6SHB - chains C and U of the 39 polymer chains in the assembly; structure by electron microscopy, 3.07 A resolution.

== Chain C ==
Name: CRISPR-associated protein, Cmr5 family
Organism: Sulfolobus islandicus REY15A
UniProtKB: F0NDX5 (F0NDX5_SULIR); numbering as in UniProt (aligned over 1-155)
Amino-acid sequence (155 residues; numbered 1 to 155; the number before each row is that of its first residue):
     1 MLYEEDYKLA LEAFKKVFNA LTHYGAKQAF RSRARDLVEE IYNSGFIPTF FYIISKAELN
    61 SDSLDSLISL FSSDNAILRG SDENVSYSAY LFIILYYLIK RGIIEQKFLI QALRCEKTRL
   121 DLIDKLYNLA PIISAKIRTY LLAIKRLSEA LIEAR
Unresolved in the structure: 1

== Chain U ==
Molecule: Cognate target RNA
Sequence (46 nucleotides; each row starts with the number of its first residue):
     1 UGUUAAGUCU GGUUUCCCUC CAGGGUAUCU AAGCUUUGAA AAAAAA
Unresolved in the structure: 1, 45-46

== How chain C and chain U interact ==
Contacting residue pairs (17; chain C residue first):
  Gln28(C) with U15(U), phosphate contact
  Ala29(C) with U14(U), phosphate contact
  Arg31(C) with C16(U), salt bridge to the phosphate
  Ser32(C) with U15(U), phosphate contact
  Arg33(C) with U14(U), salt bridge to the phosphate
  Arg35(C) with C16(U), salt bridge to the phosphate; C17(U), salt bridge to the phosphate
  Asp36(C) with C17(U), base contact
  Lys56(C) with G12(U), phosphate contact; U13(U), salt bridge to the phosphate
  Glu83(C) with U13(U), sugar contact
  Lys145(C) with C17(U), hydrogen bond to the sugar
  Arg146(C) with C18(U), salt bridge to the phosphate
  Glu149(C) with C17(U), hydrogen bond to the sugar
  Ala154(C) with C16(U), phosphate contact
  Arg155(C) with U14(U), salt bridge to the phosphate; U15(U), phosphate contact

== In short ==
14 residues of chain C and 7 residues of chain U are in contact; the contacts include 2 hydrogen bonds and 7
salt bridges. Among the polar pairs are Lys145(C)-C17(U), Glu149(C)-C17(U) and Arg31(C)-C16(U).
Chain C is CRISPR-associated protein, Cmr5 family (Sulfolobus islandicus REY15A) and chain U is Cognate target
RNA; the structure, Cryo-EM structure of the Type III-B Cmr-beta bound to cognate target RNA and AMPPnP, state
1 ..., was determined by electron microscopy together with 6S6B, 6S8B, 6S8E, 6S91, 6SH8 and 6SIC from the same
study.
